5V05 - chains Z and A of the 3 polymer chains in the assembly; structure by X-ray diffraction, 2.90 A resolution.

Chain Z:
Molecule: Exonuclease 1
Source organism: Homo sapiens
Notes: EC 3.1.-.-
Reference sequence: Q9UQ84 (EXO1_HUMAN); numbering as in UniProt (aligned over 1-352)
Chain sequence (358 residues; row label = number of the first residue in the row):
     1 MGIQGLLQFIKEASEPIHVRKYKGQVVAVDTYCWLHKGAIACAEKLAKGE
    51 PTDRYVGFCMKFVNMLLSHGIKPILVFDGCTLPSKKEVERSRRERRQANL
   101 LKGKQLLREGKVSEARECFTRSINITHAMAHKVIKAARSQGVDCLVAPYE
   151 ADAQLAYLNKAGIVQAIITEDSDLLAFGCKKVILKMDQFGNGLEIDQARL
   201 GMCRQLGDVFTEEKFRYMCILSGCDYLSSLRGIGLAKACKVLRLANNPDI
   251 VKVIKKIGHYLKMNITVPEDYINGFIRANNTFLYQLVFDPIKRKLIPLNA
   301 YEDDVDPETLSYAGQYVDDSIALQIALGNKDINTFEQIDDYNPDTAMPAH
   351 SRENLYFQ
Unresolved in the structure: 1, 347-354, 356-358
Sequence notes: expression tag (353-358)
UniProt features mapped onto this chain:
  - binding site (Mg(2+)): Asp-30, Asp-78, Glu-150, Asp-152, Asp-171, Asp-173, Asp-225, Asp-270
  - natural variant: Glu-109 (E109K: Abrogates exonuclease activity)
  - mutagenesis: Asp-78 (D78A: Abrogates double-stranded DNA exonuclease activity and endonuclease activity against 5'-overhanging flap structures. Also reduces DNA-binding to 5'-overhanging flap structures), Asp-173 (D173A: Abrogates double-stranded DNA exonuclease activity and endonuclease activity against 5'-overhanging flap structures. No effect on DNA-binding to 5'-overhanging flap structures), Asp-225 (D225A: Abrogates double-stranded DNA exonuclease activity and endonuclease activity against 5'-overhanging flap structures. Also enhances DNA-binding to 5'-overhanging flap structures)
Metal / ion sites: Mn2+ site 1 near Asp-152 (its only coordinating residue here); Mn2+ site 2: Asp-152, Asp-171, Asp-173; Na+: Ser-222, Ser-229, Ile-233 (shared with DT4(A) of chain A)
What the authors report for this chain:
  - conformationally variable residues (side-chain flip): Gly-2, Tyr-32, Asp-152, Asp-173
  - Mn2+ coordination: Asp-173
  - mutagenesis - Y32A (20-fold), H36A (150-fold): decreased catalytic activity (citing earlier work)
  - catalytic residues: Asp-30, Asp-78, Asp-152, Asp-171, Asp-173 (by similarity / conservation)

Chain A:
Molecule: 13-nt DNA strand
Sequence (13 nucleotides; numbered 1 to 13; the number before each row is that of its first residue):
     1 CGCTAGTCGACAT
Metal / ion sites: Na+: DT4 (shared with Ser-222(Z), Ser-229(Z), Ile-233(Z) of chain Z)

Chain Z / chain A interface:
Pairs across the interface (27):
  His-36(Z) / DA10(A)  base contact
  Lys-37(Z) / DC11(A)  salt bridge to the phosphate
  Ile-40(Z) / DA10(A)  base contact
  Ile-40(Z) / DC11(A)  base contact
  Ala-41(Z) / DC11(A)  base contact
  Phe-58(Z) / DC11(A)  phosphate contact
  Phe-58(Z) / DA12(A)  phosphate contact
  Lys-61(Z) / DA12(A)  salt bridge to the phosphate
  Arg-116(Z) / DC11(A)  hydrogen bond to the base
  Glu-117(Z) / DG9(A)  phosphate contact
  Arg-121(Z) / DC8(A)  base contact
  Arg-121(Z) / DG9(A)  hydrogen bond to the base
  Gln-188(Z) / DA12(A)  phosphate contact
  Ser-229(Z) / DT4(A)  phosphate contact
  Leu-230(Z) / DT4(A)  phosphate contact
  Arg-231(Z) / DT4(A)  hydrogen bond to the phosphate
  Arg-231(Z) / DA5(A)  salt bridge to the phosphate
  Gly-232(Z) / DC3(A)  sugar contact
  Gly-232(Z) / DT4(A)  hydrogen bond to the phosphate
  Ile-233(Z) / DC3(A)  phosphate contact
  Ile-233(Z) / DT4(A)  hydrogen bond to the phosphate
  Gly-234(Z) / DC3(A)  hydrogen bond to the phosphate
  Leu-235(Z) / DC3(A)  phosphate contact
  Ala-236(Z) / DG2(A)  sugar contact
  Ala-236(Z) / DC3(A)  hydrogen bond to the phosphate
  Lys-237(Z) / DG2(A)  phosphate contact
  Lys-237(Z) / DC3(A)  hydrogen bond to the phosphate
Interface residues without a listed pair, chain Z (21 interface residues in all): Thr-120, Ala-238

In short:
The interface between chain Z and chain A involves 21 residues on one side and 9 on the other, with 8 hydrogen
bonds and 3 salt bridges. Polar contacts include Arg-116(Z)/DC11(A), Arg-121(Z)/DG9(A) and Arg-231(Z)/DT4(A).
From the paper: catalytic residues Asp-30(Z), Asp-78(Z) and Asp-152(Z) among others; Y32A and H36A of chain Z
reduce catalytic activity.
Here chain Z is Exonuclease 1 (Homo sapiens) and chain A is a 13-nt DNA strand. Entry 5V05 (Crystal structure
of human exonuclease 1 Exo1 (WT) in complex with 5' recessed-end DNA (rIII)) was determined by X-ray
diffraction, deposited together with 5UZV, 5V04, 5V06, 5V07, 5V08, 5V09 and 4 further entries.
